7EJN - chains A and B of the 3 polymer chains in the assembly; structure by X-ray diffraction, 2.11 A resolution.

== Chain A ==
Molecule: MHC class I antigen
Organism: Homo sapiens
UniProtKB: A0A411J078 (A0A411J078_HUMAN); residues 1-274 here correspond to UniProt positions 25-298 (UniProt number = residue number + 24)
Amino-acid sequence (281 residues; each row starts with the number of its first residue; numbers below 1 keep their minus sign (Gly-6 is residue -6)):
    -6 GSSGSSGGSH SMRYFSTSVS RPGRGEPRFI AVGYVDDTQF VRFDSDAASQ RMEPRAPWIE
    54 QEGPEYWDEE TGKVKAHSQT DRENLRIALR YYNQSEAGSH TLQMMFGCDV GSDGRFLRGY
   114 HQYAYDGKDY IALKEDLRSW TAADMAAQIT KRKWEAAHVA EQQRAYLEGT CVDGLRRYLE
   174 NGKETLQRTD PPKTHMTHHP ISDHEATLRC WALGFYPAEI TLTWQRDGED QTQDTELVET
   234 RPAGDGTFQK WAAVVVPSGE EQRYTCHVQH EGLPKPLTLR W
Disordered / not traced: -6 to 0
Disulfide bonds: Cys101-Cys164, Cys203-Cys259
Differences from the reference sequence: expression tag (-6 to 0)

== Chain B ==
Molecule: Beta-2-microglobulin
Organism: Homo sapiens
UniProtKB: P61769 (B2MG_HUMAN); residues 1-99 here correspond to UniProt positions 21-119 (UniProt number = residue number + 20)
Amino-acid sequence (106 residues; numbered -6 to 99; the number before each row is that of its first residue; numbers below 1 keep their minus sign (Gly-6 is residue -6)):
    -6 GSSGSSGIQR TPKIQVYSRH PAENGKSNFL NCYVSGFHPS DIEVDLLKNG ERIEKVEHSD
    54 LSFSKDWSFY LLYYTEFTPT EKDEYACRVN HVTLSQPKIV KWDRDM
Disulfide bonds: Cys25-Cys80
Differences from the reference sequence: expression tag (-6 to 0)
Swiss-Prot annotation at these positions:
  - modified residue: Gln2 (Pyrrolidone carboxylic acid)
  - glycosylation: Ile1 (N-linked (Glc) (glycation) isoleucine), Lys19 (N-linked (Glc) (glycation) lysine), Lys41 (N-linked (Glc) (glycation) lysine), Lys48 (N-linked (Glc) (glycation) lysine), Lys58 (N-linked (Glc) (glycation) lysine), Lys91 (N-linked (Glc) (glycation) lysine), Lys94 (N-linked (Glc) (glycation) lysine)

== Interface between chain A and chain B ==
Contacting residue pairs (56; chain A residue first):
  Phe8(A) - Ser55(B)
  Phe8(A) - Phe56(B)  hydrophobic
  Ser9(A) - Phe56(B)
  Thr10(A) - Phe56(B)
  Thr10(A) - Phe62(B)
  Val12(A) - Ser33(B)
  Ile23(A) - Leu54(B)
  Val25(A) - Asp53(B)
  Val25(A) - Leu54(B)
  Val25(A) - Ser55(B)
  Tyr27(A) - Ser55(B)
  Tyr27(A) - Tyr63(B)  hydrogen bond
  Gln32(A) - Asp53(B)  hydrogen bond
  Arg35(A) - Asp53(B)  salt bridge
  Arg48(A) - Asp53(B)  salt bridge
  Ser92(A) - Ser-1(B)  hydrogen bond (backbone-side chain)
  His93(A) - Ser-1(B)  hydrogen bond
  Gln96(A) - Phe56(B)
  Gln96(A) - Trp60(B)  hydrogen bond (side chain-backbone)
  Gln96(A) - Phe62(B)
  Met97(A) - Phe56(B)
  Met98(A) - Lys58(B)
  Gln115(A) - Lys58(B)  hydrogen bond
  Gln115(A) - Trp60(B)
  Tyr116(A) - Trp60(B)
  Ala117(A) - Trp60(B)
  Asp119(A) - Ser-1(B)
  Asp119(A) - Gly0(B)
  Asp119(A) - His31(B)
  Gly120(A) - His31(B)
  Gly120(A) - Trp60(B)
  Asp122(A) - Trp60(B)  hydrogen bond
  His192(A) - Asp98(B)
  Arg202(A) - Met99(B)
  Trp204(A) - Asp98(B)
  Trp204(A) - Met99(B)
  Val231(A) - Gln8(B)
  Glu232(A) - Gln8(B)  hydrogen bond (backbone-side chain)
  Glu232(A) - Ser28(B)
  Thr233(A) - Tyr26(B)
  Arg234(A) - Gln8(B)  hydrogen bond
  Arg234(A) - Tyr10(B)
  Arg234(A) - Tyr26(B)
  Arg234(A) - Met99(B)  hydrogen bond (side chain-backbone)
  Pro235(A) - Tyr10(B)  hydrogen bond (backbone-side chain)
  Pro235(A) - Asn24(B)
  Pro235(A) - Tyr26(B)
  Ala236(A) - Arg12(B)  hydrogen bond (backbone-side chain)
  Ala236(A) - Asn24(B)  hydrogen bond (backbone-side chain)
  Gly237(A) - Arg12(B)  hydrogen bond (backbone-side chain)
  Asp238(A) - Arg12(B)
  Asp238(A) - His13(B)
  Gln242(A) - Tyr10(B)
  Gln242(A) - Ser11(B)
  Gln242(A) - Arg12(B)  hydrogen bond (side chain-backbone)
  Trp244(A) - Met99(B)
Also at the interface, not in a pair above, chain A (36 interface residues in all): Thr94, Tyr113
Also at the interface, not in a pair above, chain B (27 interface residues in all): Gly-3, Ser-2, Ile1, Asp34, Leu65

== In short ==
36 residues of chain A face 27 of chain B across their interface, with 15 hydrogen bonds and 2 salt bridges.
Polar contacts include Arg35(A)-Asp53(B), Arg48(A)-Asp53(B) and Tyr27(A)-Tyr63(B).
Chain A is MHC class I antigen and chain B is Beta-2-microglobulin, both from Homo sapiens; the structure,
Complex Structure of HLA-A*2402 with the Peptide from HCoV(CoV-HKU1) spike protein, was determined by X-ray
diffraction together with 7EJL and 7EJM from the same study.
